9B3I - chains E and F of the 6 polymer chains in the assembly; structure by electron microscopy, 2.88 A resolution.

Chain E (and F):
Protein: NAP1 isoform 1
Source organism: Saccharomyces cerevisiae
Notes: chain F of this document is another copy of the same molecule, construct and numbering; everything in this record applies to it too
UniProt: A0A8H4BY55 (A0A8H4BY55_YEASX); numbering as in UniProt (aligned over 3-417)
Chain sequence (420 residues; numbered -2 to 417; the number before each row is that of its first residue; numbers below 1 keep their minus sign (Gly-2 is residue -2)):
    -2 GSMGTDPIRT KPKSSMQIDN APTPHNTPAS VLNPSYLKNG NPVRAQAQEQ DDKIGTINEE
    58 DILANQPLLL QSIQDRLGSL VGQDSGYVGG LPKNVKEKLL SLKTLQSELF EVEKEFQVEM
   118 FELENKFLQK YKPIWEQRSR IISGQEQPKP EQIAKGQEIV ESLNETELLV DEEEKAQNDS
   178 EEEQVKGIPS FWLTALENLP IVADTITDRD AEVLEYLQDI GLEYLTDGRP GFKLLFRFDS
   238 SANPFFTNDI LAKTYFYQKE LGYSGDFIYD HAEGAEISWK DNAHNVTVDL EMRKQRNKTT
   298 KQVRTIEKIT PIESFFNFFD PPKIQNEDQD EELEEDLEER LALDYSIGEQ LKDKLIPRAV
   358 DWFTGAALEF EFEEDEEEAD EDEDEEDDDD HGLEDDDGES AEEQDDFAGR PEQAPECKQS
Not modelled in the structure: -2 to 82, 366-417 (chain F: -2 to 80, 366-417)
Differences from the reference sequence: expression tag (-2 to 2); engineered mutation Ala200 (Cys in A0A8H4BY55), Ala249 (Cys in A0A8H4BY55), Ala272 (Cys in A0A8H4BY55); conflict Asp384 (Glu in A0A8H4BY55)
Reported in the primary citation:
  - mutagenesis - E194A/D201A/D205A: unchanged binding to KAP114 isoform 1

Chain E / chain F interface:
Contacting residue pairs (132; chain E residue first):
  Gly83(E) with Glu164(F), hydrogen bond (backbone-side chain)
  Val85(E) with Glu164(F)
  Gly86(E) with Glu164(F), hydrogen bond (backbone-side chain)
  Leu88(E) with Glu171(F)
  Pro89(E) with Glu171(F); Gln174(F); Glu179(F)
  Lys90(E) with Val167(F); Glu171(F), hydrogen bond (side chain-backbone); Lys172(F); Gln174(F), hydrogen bond (side chain-backbone); Glu179(F), salt bridge
  Asn91(E) with Glu179(F), hydrogen bond (backbone-side chain)
  Lys93(E) with Glu164(F); Leu165(F); Leu166(F), hydrogen bond (side chain-backbone); Val167(F); Asp168(F), salt bridge; Glu171(F), salt bridge
  Glu94(E) with Pro145(F); Ile150(F)
  Lys95(E) with Ile138(F); Pro145(F); Ile185(F)
  Leu96(E) with Leu165(F), hydrophobic; Val357(F), hydrophobic
  Leu97(E) with Gln149(F); Ile150(F); Gly153(F); Gln154(F); Val157(F), hydrophobic; Leu165(F), hydrophobic
  Ser98(E) with Ile138(F); Pro145(F)
  Leu99(E) with Arg135(F); Ile138(F), hydrophobic; Val357(F), hydrophobic
  Lys100(E) with Ile156(F); Leu165(F); Asp358(F), salt bridge
  Thr101(E) with Gln149(F), hydrogen bond (side chain-backbone); Lys152(F); Gly153(F), hydrogen bond (side chain-backbone); Ile156(F)
  Leu102(E) with Ile131(F); Gln134(F); Arg135(F)
  Gln103(E) with Val357(F); Asp358(F), hydrogen bond
  Ser104(E) with Ile156(F)
  Leu106(E) with Ile131(F), hydrophobic; Trp132(F), hydrophobic; Arg135(F)
  Val109(E) with Tyr128(F), hydrophobic
  Glu110(E) with Arg355(F), salt bridge
  Glu112(E) with Phe124(F)
  Phe113(E) with Glu121(F); Phe124(F), hydrophobic; Tyr128(F)
  Glu116(E) with Leu120(F); Phe124(F)
  Leu120(E) with Glu116(F); Met117(F), hydrophobic
  Glu121(E) with Phe113(F); Met117(F)
  Phe124(E) with Val109(F); Glu112(F); Phe113(F); Glu116(F)
  Lys127(E) with Glu112(F), salt bridge
  Tyr128(E) with Leu106(F), hydrophobic; Val109(F), hydrophobic; Glu110(F)
  Ile131(E) with Leu102(F); Leu106(F)
  Trp132(E) with Leu106(F)
  Gln134(E) with Leu102(F)
  Arg135(E) with Leu99(F); Leu102(F)
  Ile138(E) with Leu99(F), hydrophobic
  Ile139(E) with Leu99(F), hydrophobic
  Gln144(E) with Asn91(F); Lys95(F)
  Pro145(E) with Lys95(F); Ser98(F)
  Gln149(E) with Ser98(F); Thr101(F), hydrogen bond (backbone-side chain)
  Ile150(E) with Glu94(F); Leu97(F); Ser98(F)
  Lys152(E) with Thr101(F)
  Gly153(E) with Leu97(F); Thr101(F), hydrogen bond (backbone-side chain)
  Gln154(E) with Leu97(F)
  Ile156(E) with Thr101(F); Ser104(F)
  Val157(E) with Leu97(F), hydrophobic; Lys100(F)
  Leu160(E) with Lys100(F)
  Glu162(E) with Lys100(F), salt bridge
  Glu164(E) with Val85(F); Lys93(F)
  Leu165(E) with Lys93(F)
  Leu166(E) with Lys93(F), hydrogen bond (backbone-side chain)
  Val167(E) with Lys90(F)
  Glu171(E) with Gly86(F); Lys90(F); Lys93(F), salt bridge
  Gln174(E) with Pro89(F); Lys90(F), hydrogen bond (side chain-backbone)
  Glu179(E) with Asn91(F), hydrogen bond
  Lys183(E) with Lys95(F), hydrogen bond (backbone-side chain)
  Ile185(E) with Val92(F), hydrophobic
  Phe188(E) with Leu96(F), hydrophobic; Leu99(F), hydrophobic
  Tyr260(E) with Arg355(F); Asp358(F), hydrogen bond; Ala364(F)
  Ser261(E) with Arg355(F)
  Gly262(E) with Arg355(F)
  Pro354(E) with Leu106(F)
  Arg355(E) with Phe107(F); Glu110(F), salt bridge; Tyr260(F), hydrogen bond (side chain-backbone); Ser261(F); Gly262(F)
  Val357(E) with Leu99(F), hydrophobic; Lys100(F)
  Asp358(E) with Lys100(F), salt bridge; Gln103(F), hydrogen bond; Tyr260(F), hydrogen bond
  Phe360(E) with Leu96(F), hydrophobic
Also at the interface, not in a pair above, chain E (72 interface residues in all): Glu105, Phe107, Met117, Lys146, Ala356, Thr361, Ala364
Also at the interface, not in a pair above, chain F (72 interface residues in all): Leu88, Glu105, Lys127, Ile139, Gln144, Asn175, Gly184, Phe188, Pro354, Phe360, Thr361, Ala363

Summary:
Chain E and chain F each contribute 72 residues to their interface, with 19 hydrogen bonds and 10 salt
bridges. Polar contacts include Lys90(E)-Glu179(F), Lys93(E)-Asp168(F) and Lys93(E)-Glu171(F). From the paper:
E194A/D201A/D205A of chain E leave binding to KAP114 isoform 1 unchanged.
Chain E and chain F are both NAP1 isoform 1 (Saccharomyces cerevisiae); the structure, Cryo-EM structure of
yeast (Nap1)2-H2A-H2B-Kap114-RanGTP, was determined by electron microscopy together with 9B23, 9B31 and 9B3F
from the same study.
